8W5O - chains H and L of the 5 polymer chains in the assembly; structure by electron microscopy, 3.60 A resolution.

# Chain H
Molecule: Heavy chain of Ab31
Organism: Mus musculus
Amino-acid sequence (129 residues; row label = number of the first residue in the row):
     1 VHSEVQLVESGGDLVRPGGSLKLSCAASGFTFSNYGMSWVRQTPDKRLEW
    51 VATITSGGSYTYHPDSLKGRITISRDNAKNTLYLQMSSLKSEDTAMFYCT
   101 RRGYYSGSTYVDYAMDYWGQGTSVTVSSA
Unresolved in the structure: 1-4, 127-129

# Chain L
Molecule: Light chain of Ab31
Organism: Mus musculus
Amino-acid sequence (110 residues; each row starts with the number of its first residue):
     1 VHSDIVITQTPAILSVSPGERVSFSCRASQGIGTSIHWYQQRTNGSPRLL
    51 IKYASESLSGTPARFSGSGSGTDFTLSINSVESEDVGDYYCQQSYRWPPT
   101 FGAGTKLELK
Unresolved in the structure: 1-4, 110

# Interface between chain H and chain L
Residue-residue contacts - 28 pairs, chain H then chain L:
  Gln-42(H) / Gln-41(L)
  Lys-46(H) / Tyr-90(L)  hydrogen bond (backbone-side chain)
  Leu-48(H) / Tyr-90(L)
  Leu-48(H) / Phe-101(L)  hydrophobic
  Trp-50(H) / Pro-99(L)
  His-63(H) / Trp-97(L)
  Pro-64(H) / Trp-97(L)  hydrophobic
  Asp-65(H) / Trp-97(L)
  Tyr-98(H) / Gly-45(L)
  Tyr-98(H) / Ser-46(L)
  Tyr-104(H) / Leu-49(L)  hydrophobic
  Tyr-104(H) / Lys-52(L)
  Tyr-104(H) / Tyr-53(L)  hydrogen bond (backbone-side chain)
  Tyr-104(H) / Leu-58(L)  hydrophobic
  Tyr-105(H) / Tyr-53(L)
  Ser-106(H) / Tyr-53(L)  hydrogen bond (backbone-side chain)
  Asp-112(H) / Ser-35(L)  hydrogen bond
  Asp-112(H) / Tyr-53(L)
  Asp-112(H) / Ser-94(L)  hydrogen bond
  Tyr-113(H) / His-37(L)  hydrogen bond (backbone-side chain)
  Ala-114(H) / His-37(L)
  Met-115(H) / Tyr-39(L)
  Met-115(H) / Leu-49(L)
  Met-115(H) / Gln-92(L)
  Met-115(H) / Phe-101(L)  hydrophobic
  Asp-116(H) / Leu-49(L)
  Trp-118(H) / Pro-47(L)
  Gly-119(H) / Ser-46(L)  hydrogen bond (backbone-side chain)
Also at the interface, not in a pair above, chain H (19 interface residues in all): Val-111
Also at the interface, not in a pair above, chain L (20 interface residues in all): Arg-48, Asp-88, Ala-103

# Overview
19 residues of chain H and 20 residues of chain L are in contact; the contacts include 7 hydrogen bonds. Polar
contacts include Lys-46(H)/Tyr-90(L), Tyr-104(H)/Tyr-53(L) and Ser-106(H)/Tyr-53(L).
Here chain H is Heavy chain of Ab31 and chain L is Light chain of Ab31, both from Mus musculus. Entry 8W5O
(Cryo-EM structure of Qb-Ab31) was determined by electron microscopy (same publication as 8W5D, 8W5E, 8W5F,
8W5G, 8W5L, 8W5M and 8 further entries).
